PDB entry 4LIP | X-ray diffraction, 1.75 A resolution | chain D

# Chain D
Molecule: Triacyl-glycerol-hydrolase
From: Burkholderia cepacia
Notes: EC 3.1.1.3
UniProt: P22088 (LIP_BURCE); residues 1-320 here correspond to UniProt positions 45-364 (UniProt number = residue number + 44)
Sequence (320 residues; row label = number of the first residue in the row):
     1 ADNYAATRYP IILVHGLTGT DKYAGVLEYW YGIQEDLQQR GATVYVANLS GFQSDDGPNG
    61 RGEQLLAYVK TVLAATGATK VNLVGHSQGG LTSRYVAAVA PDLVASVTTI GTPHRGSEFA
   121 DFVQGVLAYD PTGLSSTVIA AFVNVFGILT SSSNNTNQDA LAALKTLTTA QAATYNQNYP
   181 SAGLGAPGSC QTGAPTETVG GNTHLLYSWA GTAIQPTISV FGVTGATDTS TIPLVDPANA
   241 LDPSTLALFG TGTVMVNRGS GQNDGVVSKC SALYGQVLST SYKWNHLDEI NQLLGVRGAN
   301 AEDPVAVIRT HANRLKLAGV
Disordered / not traced: 1
Construct notes: conflict Asp2 (Ala46 in P22088), Asn3 (Gly47 in P22088), Thr18 (Ser62 in P22088), Arg40 (Asn84 in P22088), Thr92 (Ser136 in P22088), Gly125 (Asp169 in P22088), Thr137 (Ser181 in P22088), Asn154 (His198 in P22088), Lys165 (Gln209 in P22088), Gln171 (Arg215 in P22088), Ile218 (Leu262 in P22088), Ile232 (Leu276 in P22088), Ala240 (Val284 in P22088), Pro243 (Leu287 in P22088), Val256 (Ile300 in P22088), Val266 (Leu310 in P22088), Gln276 (Lys320 in P22088), Asn300 (Tyr344 in P22088)
UniProt features mapped onto this chain:
  - active site: Ser87 (Nucleophile), Asp264 (Charge relay system), His286 (Charge relay system)
  - binding site (substrate): Leu17, Gln88
  - binding site (Ca(2+)): Asp242, Asp288, Gln292, Val296
Disulfides: Cys190-Cys270
Glycans and other covalent adducts: butylphosphonate (CCP) linked to Ser87
Ion coordination: Ca2+: Asp242, Asp288, Gln292, Val296
Ligand contacts: butylphosphonate (CCP): Gly16, Leu17, His86, Gln88, Pro113, Ser117, Leu167, Val266, Val267, His286
Reported in the primary citation:
  - catalytic residues: Leu17, Ser87, Gln88, Asp264, His286
  - binding site for butylphosphonate: Leu17, Ser87, Gln88, Leu167, His286
  - contacts within the chain: Gly211-Asp264 (water-mediated contact), Asp264-Glu289 (hydrogen bond)
  - specificity-determining residues: Leu287, Ile290 (from molecular simulation)
  - specificity-determining residues: Leu17, Tyr23, Val266 (by similarity / conservation)

# In short
Butylphosphonate is covalently linked to Ser87. Asp242, Asp288, Gln292 and Val296 form the Ca2+ site. From
UniProt: 3 active-site residues, substrate-binding residues Leu17 and Gln88 and 4 Ca2+-binding residues. From
the paper: catalytic residues Leu17, Ser87 and Gln88 among others; a binding site for butylphosphonate at
Leu17, Ser87 and Gln88 among others.
Chain D is Triacyl-glycerol-hydrolase (Burkholderia cepacia); the structure, Pseudomonas lipase complexed with
rc-(rp, sp)-dibutylcarbamoylglycero-3-O-butylphosphonate, was determined by X-ray diffraction together with
5LIP from the same study.
